3EGS - chains B and C of the 3 polymer chains in the assembly; structure by X-ray diffraction, 3.60 A resolution.

== Chain B ==
Name: 2F5 Fab' heavy chain
Source organism: Homo sapiens
Notes: antibody fragment or engineered binder
Sequence (235 residues; numbered 1 to 236; 1 number in that range is skipped by the numbering (no residue carries it; nothing is unmodelled there); the number before each row is that of its first residue):
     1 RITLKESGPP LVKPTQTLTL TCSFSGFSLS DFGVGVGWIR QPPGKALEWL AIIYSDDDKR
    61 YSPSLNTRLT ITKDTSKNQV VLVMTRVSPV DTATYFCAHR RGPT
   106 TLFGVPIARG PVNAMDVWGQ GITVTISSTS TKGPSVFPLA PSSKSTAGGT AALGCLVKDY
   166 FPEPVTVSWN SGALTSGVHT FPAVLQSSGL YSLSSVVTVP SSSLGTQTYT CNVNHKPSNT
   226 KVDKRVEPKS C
Disordered / not traced: 106-114, 147-153, 234-236
Disulfides: Cys22-Cys97, Cys160-Cys216

== Chain C ==
Name: gp41 scrFP-MPER construct
Sequence (35 residues; numbered -22 to 12; the number before each row is that of its first residue; numbers below 1 keep their minus sign (Gly-22 is residue -22)):
   -22 GIGAFGLLGF LAAGSKKXKN EQELLELDKW ASLWN
Disordered / not traced: -22 to 2, 10-12
Modified / non-standard residues: ACA (6-aminohexanoic acid) at position -5

== Chain B / chain C interface ==
Contacting residue pairs - 10 pairs, chain B then chain C:
  Phe32(B) - Trp7(C)  hydrophobic
  Gly33(B) - Trp7(C)
  Tyr54(B) - Asp5(C)
  Asp56(B) - Lys6(C)  salt bridge
  Asp58(B) - Lys6(C)  salt bridge
  Arg60(B) - Glu3(C)  salt bridge
  Arg100(B) - Asp5(C)  salt bridge
  Arg100(B) - Trp7(C)
  Pro103(B) - Trp7(C)
  Val117(B) - Trp7(C)

== Summary ==
9 residues of chain B face 4 of chain C across their interface; the contacts include 4 salt bridges. Polar
pairs include Asp56(B)-Lys6(C), Asp58(B)-Lys6(C) and Arg60(B)-Glu3(C).
Chain B is 2F5 Fab' heavy chain (Homo sapiens) and chain C is gp41 scrFP-MPER construct; the structure,
Crystal structure of the HIV-1 broadly neutralizing antibody 2F5 in complex with the gp41 scrambledFP-MPER
scrHyb3K ..., was determined by X-ray diffraction, deposited together with 3DRT.
